PDB entry 5OPT | electron microscopy, 4.00 A resolution | chains Z and E of the 35 polymer chains in the assembly

== Chain Z ==
Molecule: 40S ribosomal protein S8
From: Trypanosoma cruzi (strain CL Brener)
Reference sequence: Q4DU83 (Q4DU83_TRYCC); residue numbers follow UniProt; this construct covers 1-221
Amino-acid sequence (221 residues; numbered 1 to 221; the number before each row is that of its first residue):
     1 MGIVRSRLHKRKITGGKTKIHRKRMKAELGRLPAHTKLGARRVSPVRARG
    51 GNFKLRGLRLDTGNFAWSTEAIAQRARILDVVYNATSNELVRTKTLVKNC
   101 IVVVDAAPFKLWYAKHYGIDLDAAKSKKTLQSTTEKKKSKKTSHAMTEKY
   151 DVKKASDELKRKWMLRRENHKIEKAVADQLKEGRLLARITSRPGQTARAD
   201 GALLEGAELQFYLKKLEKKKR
Not modelled in the structure: 1, 117-156, 217-221

== Chain E ==
Molecule: 18S rRNA
From: Trypanosoma cruzi
Sequence (2319 nucleotides; each row starts with the number of its first residue; numbering starts at 0):
     0 UGAUCUGGUUGAUUCUGCCAGUAGUCAUAUGCUUGUUUCAAGGACUUAGC
    50 CAUGCAUGCCUCAGAAUCACUGCAUUGCAGGAAUCUGCGCAUGGCUCAUU
   100 ACAUCAGACGUAAUCUGCCGCAAAAAUCUUGCGGUCUCCGCAACAUUGGA
   150 UAACUUGGCGAAACGCCAAGCUAAUACAUGAACCAACCGGAUGUUCUCUG
   200 UUCCGGCGGCAGGGCAACCUGCUGCCAUGGGACGUCCAGCGAAUGAAUGA
   250 AAGUAAAACCAAUGCCUUCACCGGCAGUAACACUCAGAAGUGUUGAUUCA
   300 AUUCAUUCCGUGCGAAAGCCGGGUUUUUUUAUCCGGCGUCUUUUGACGAA
   350 CAACUGCCCUAUCAGCCAGCGAUGGCCGUGUAGUGGACUGCCAUGGCGUU
   400 GACGGGAGCGGGGGAUUAGGGUUCGAUUCCGGAGAGGGAGCCUGAGAAAU
   450 AGCUACCACUUCUACGGAGGGCAGCAGGCGCGCAAAUUGCCCAAUGUCAA
   500 AAAAAAAAGAUGAGGCAGCGAAAAGAAAUAGAGCCGACAGUGCUUUUGCA
   550 UUGUCGUUUUCAAUGGGGGAUAUUUAAACCCAUCCAAAAUCGAGUAACAA
   600 UUGGAGGACAAGUCUGGUGCCAGCACCCGCGGUAAUUCCAGCUCCAAAAG
   650 CGUAUAUUAAUGCUGUUGCUGUUAAAGGGUUCGUAGUUGAAUUGAGGGCC
   700 UCUAAGGCGCAAUGGUUUAGUCCCAUCCACUUCGGAUUGGUGACCCAUGC
   750 CCUUGUGGUCCGUGAACAGACAUUCAGAAACAAAAAACACGGGAGUGGUA
   800 CCUUUCCUGAUUAUCGCAUGUCAUGCAUGCCAGAGGGCGCCCGUGAUUUU
   850 UUACUGUGACUAAAAAAGUGUGACCAAAGCAGUCAUUCGACUUGAAUUAG
   900 AAAGCAUGGGAUAACAAAGGAGCAGCCUCUGGGCCACCGUUUCGGCUUUU
   950 GUUGGUUUUAAAAGUCCAUUGGAGAUUAUGGGGCAGUGUGACAAGCGGCU
  1000 GGGUGGUUAUUCCACACACACACACACACGCUCCUUUUUUUUGGACGUGU
  1050 UUUGUGUGUGUAUGUGGCACUCGUCGCCUUUGUGGGAAAUCCGUGUGGCA
  1100 CUGUGUUUGAUGUUGUUGGCAGAGACUUCGGUCUUUUGCCUUCGCAUAUU
  1150 UCACACAUGUGUCAUGCCUUCCCUCAACUCACGGCAUCCAGGAAUGAAGG
  1200 AGGGUAGUUCGGGGGAGAACGUACUGGUGCGUCAGAGGUGAAAUUCUUAG
  1250 ACCGCACCAAGACGAACUACAGCGAAGGCAUUCUUCAAGGAUACCUUCCU
  1300 CAAUCAAGAACCAAAGUGUGGGGAUCGAAGAUGAUUAGAGACCAUUGUAG
  1350 UCCACACUGCAAACGAUGACACCCAUGAAUUGGGGAGUUUUUGGUCGUAG
  1400 GCGUGGUCGGGCUUGAUUAUUAUUUUUCAUCCCGUUCCUCGUCUCGCCAA
  1450 UGAAUAUUAAAUUUACGUGCAUAUUCUUUUUGGUCUUCGUUUUUUUACGG
  1500 CGAGGGCCUUUAACGGGAAUAUCCUCAGCACGUUAUCUGACUUCUUCACG
  1550 CGAAAGCUUUGAGGUUACAGUCUCAGGGGGGAGUACGUUCGCAAGAGUGA
  1600 AACUUAAAGAAAUUGACGGAAUGGCACCACAAGACGUGGAGCGUGCGGUU
  1650 UAAUUUGACUCAACACGGGGAACUUUACCAGAUCCGGACAGGGUGAGGAU
  1700 UGACAGAUUGAGUGUUCUUUCUCGAUCCCCUGAAUGGUGGUGCAUGGCCG
  1750 CUUUUGGUCGGUGGAGUGAUUUGUUUGGUUGAUUCCGUCAACGGACGAGA
  1800 UCCAAGCUGCCCAGUAGGAUUCAGAAUUGCCCAUAGGAUAGCAAUCCCUU
  1850 CCGCGGGUUUUACCCAAGGGGGGGCGGUAUUCGCUUGUAUCCUUCUCUGC
  1900 GGGAUUCCUUGUUUUGCGCAAGGUGAGAUUUUGGGCAACAGCAGGUCUGU
  1950 GAUGCUCCUCAAUGUUCUGGGCGACACGCGCACUACAAUGUCAGUGAGAA
  2000 CAAGAAAAACGACUCUUGUCGGACCUACUUGAUCAAAAGAGUGGGAAAAC
  2050 CCCGGAAUCACGUAGACCCACUUGGGACCGAGUAUUGCAAUUAUUGGUCG
  2100 CGCAACGAGGAAUGUCUCGUAGGCGCAGCUCAUCAAACUGUGCCGAUUAC
  2150 GUCCCUGCCAUUUGUACACACCGCCCGUCGUUGUUUCCGAUGAUGGUGCA
  2200 AUACAGGUGAUCGGACAGUCGAGUGCUUCACUUGACCGAAAGUUCACCGA
  2250 UAUUUCUUCAAUAGAGGAAGCAAAAGUCGUAACAAGGUAGCUGUAGGUGA
  2300 ACCUGCAGCUGGAUCAUUU
Not modelled in the structure: 0, 767, 1000-1071, 1090-1164, 1386-1522, 1834-1844
Sequence notes: conflict C143 (A144 in 320364483), C805 (U806 in 320364483); insertion (2316-2318)

== Interface between chain Z and chain E ==
Contacting residue pairs (166):
  Gly-2(Z) / G439(E)  hydrogen bond to the phosphate
  Gly-2(Z) / C440(E)  hydrogen bond to the phosphate
  Gly-2(Z) / A447(E)  base contact
  Gly-2(Z) / C2247(E)  sugar contact
  Ile-3(Z) / C2246(E)  sugar contact
  Val-4(Z) / A386(E)  sugar contact
  Arg-5(Z) / G379(E)  base contact
  Arg-5(Z) / U380(E)  hydrogen bond to the sugar
  Arg-5(Z) / G382(E)  hydrogen bond to the base
  Arg-5(Z) / G384(E)  hydrogen bond to the base
  Arg-5(Z) / A386(E)  sugar contact
  Ser-6(Z) / A386(E)  sugar contact
  Arg-7(Z) / A351(E)  salt bridge to the phosphate
  Arg-7(Z) / G384(E)  hydrogen bond to the base
  Arg-7(Z) / A386(E)  salt bridge to the phosphate
  His-9(Z) / A386(E)  phosphate contact
  His-9(Z) / C387(E)  salt bridge to the phosphate
  Lys-10(Z) / G370(E)  hydrogen bond to the phosphate
  Lys-10(Z) / A371(E)  salt bridge to the phosphate
  Lys-10(Z) / G385(E)  sugar contact
  Lys-10(Z) / A386(E)  phosphate contact
  Lys-10(Z) / C387(E)  salt bridge to the phosphate
  Arg-11(Z) / C366(E)  hydrogen bond to the phosphate
  Arg-11(Z) / A367(E)  salt bridge to the phosphate
  Arg-11(Z) / A371(E)  hydrogen bond to the phosphate
  Arg-11(Z) / U372(E)  phosphate contact
  Lys-12(Z) / C101(E)  salt bridge to the phosphate
  Lys-12(Z) / U372(E)  phosphate contact
  Lys-12(Z) / C402(E)  salt bridge to the phosphate
  Ile-13(Z) / G395(E)  hydrogen bond to the base
  Ile-13(Z) / C396(E)  sugar contact
  Thr-14(Z) / C365(E)  base contact
  Thr-14(Z) / G395(E)  base contact
  Thr-14(Z) / C396(E)  sugar contact
  Thr-14(Z) / A401(E)  phosphate contact
  Thr-14(Z) / C402(E)  hydrogen bond to the phosphate
  Gly-15(Z) / C365(E)  sugar contact
  Gly-15(Z) / C366(E)  sugar contact
  Gly-15(Z) / G395(E)  base contact
  Gly-16(Z) / C402(E)  phosphate contact
  Lys-17(Z) / G403(E)  phosphate contact
  Lys-19(Z) / U99(E)  phosphate contact
  Lys-19(Z) / A100(E)  phosphate contact
  Lys-19(Z) / G404(E)  salt bridge to the phosphate
  Ile-20(Z) / U98(E)  sugar contact
  Ile-20(Z) / U99(E)  sugar contact
  His-21(Z) / U98(E)  base contact
  His-21(Z) / A102(E)  hydrogen bond to the sugar
  His-21(Z) / U103(E)  sugar contact
  His-21(Z) / A432(E)  hydrogen bond to the sugar
  Arg-22(Z) / A432(E)  sugar contact
  Lys-23(Z) / G433(E)  hydrogen bond to the phosphate
  Lys-23(Z) / A434(E)  phosphate contact
  Lys-23(Z) / G437(E)  salt bridge to the phosphate
  Lys-23(Z) / A438(E)  salt bridge to the phosphate
  Arg-24(Z) / A438(E)  phosphate contact
  Arg-24(Z) / G439(E)  salt bridge to the phosphate
  Arg-24(Z) / A447(E)  base contact
  Met-25(Z) / A349(E)  phosphate contact
  Met-25(Z) / C350(E)  phosphate contact
  Met-25(Z) / A432(E)  phosphate contact
  Met-25(Z) / A447(E)  base contact
  Lys-26(Z) / C441(E)  salt bridge to the phosphate
  Lys-26(Z) / U442(E)  hydrogen bond to the base
  Lys-26(Z) / G443(E)  hydrogen bond to the base
  Lys-26(Z) / A447(E)  base contact
  Ala-27(Z) / A349(E)  sugar contact
  Ala-27(Z) / A381(E)  hydrogen bond to the base
  Glu-28(Z) / C350(E)  phosphate contact
  Leu-29(Z) / U380(E)  sugar contact
  Leu-29(Z) / A447(E)  base contact
  Gly-30(Z) / G379(E)  sugar contact
  Arg-31(Z) / G379(E)  sugar contact
  Arg-31(Z) / U380(E)  salt bridge to the phosphate
  Arg-31(Z) / A381(E)  salt bridge to the phosphate
  Leu-32(Z) / C2246(E)  sugar contact
  Pro-33(Z) / U378(E)  sugar contact
  Pro-33(Z) / G379(E)  sugar contact
  Ala-34(Z) / G379(E)  hydrogen bond to the phosphate
  Arg-41(Z) / C308(E)  salt bridge to the phosphate
  Arg-41(Z) / G309(E)  salt bridge to the phosphate
  Arg-41(Z) / U310(E)  hydrogen bond to the base
  Arg-42(Z) / U2210(E)  salt bridge to the phosphate
  Arg-42(Z) / C2211(E)  salt bridge to the phosphate
  Ser-44(Z) / A2209(E)  hydrogen bond to the phosphate
  Pro-45(Z) / U310(E)  sugar contact
  Arg-47(Z) / U442(E)  phosphate contact
  Arg-47(Z) / G443(E)  salt bridge to the phosphate
  Arg-47(Z) / A444(E)  salt bridge to the phosphate
  Arg-47(Z) / G445(E)  salt bridge to the phosphate
  Ala-48(Z) / A381(E)  phosphate contact
  Arg-49(Z) / C114(E)  sugar contact
  Arg-49(Z) / A348(E)  hydrogen bond to the sugar
  Arg-49(Z) / A349(E)  sugar contact
  Arg-49(Z) / A381(E)  hydrogen bond to the phosphate
  Arg-49(Z) / A444(E)  phosphate contact
  Arg-49(Z) / G445(E)  phosphate contact
  Gly-50(Z) / C114(E)  phosphate contact
  Gly-50(Z) / U115(E)  phosphate contact
  Gly-51(Z) / A444(E)  sugar contact
  Asn-52(Z) / U115(E)  phosphate contact
  Phe-53(Z) / U310(E)  sugar contact
  Lys-54(Z) / U380(E)  salt bridge to the phosphate
  Lys-54(Z) / A381(E)  salt bridge to the phosphate
  Lys-54(Z) / G382(E)  salt bridge to the phosphate
  Leu-55(Z) / C308(E)  phosphate contact
  Leu-55(Z) / U310(E)  base contact
  Arg-56(Z) / G379(E)  salt bridge to the phosphate
  Arg-56(Z) / U380(E)  salt bridge to the phosphate
  Leu-58(Z) / A2209(E)  phosphate contact
  Leu-58(Z) / U2210(E)  phosphate contact
  Arg-59(Z) / U2210(E)  salt bridge to the phosphate
  Asn-64(Z) / U305(E)  hydrogen bond to the sugar
  Asn-64(Z) / U306(E)  hydrogen bond to the sugar
  Ala-66(Z) / G244(E)  sugar contact
  Ala-71(Z) / G244(E)  hydrogen bond to the base
  Ala-71(Z) / A245(E)  sugar contact
  Ala-71(Z) / A304(E)  sugar contact
  Ile-72(Z) / A304(E)  sugar contact
  Ala-73(Z) / A304(E)  hydrogen bond to the sugar
  Ala-73(Z) / U305(E)  sugar contact
  Gln-74(Z) / U305(E)  sugar contact
  Arg-75(Z) / U305(E)  sugar contact
  Arg-75(Z) / U306(E)  hydrogen bond to the sugar
  Ala-85(Z) / C376(E)  sugar contact
  Thr-86(Z) / C376(E)  hydrogen bond to the base
  Thr-86(Z) / G377(E)  sugar contact
  Thr-86(Z) / G389(E)  hydrogen bond to the sugar
  Ser-87(Z) / G389(E)  hydrogen bond to the sugar
  Val-97(Z) / G377(E)  phosphate contact
  Val-97(Z) / U378(E)  sugar contact
  Lys-98(Z) / G377(E)  sugar contact
  Lys-98(Z) / U378(E)  hydrogen bond to the phosphate
  Asn-99(Z) / C376(E)  hydrogen bond to the phosphate
  Asn-99(Z) / G377(E)  phosphate contact
  Lys-115(Z) / A190(E)  hydrogen bond to the phosphate
  Lys-115(Z) / U191(E)  salt bridge to the phosphate
  Asp-157(Z) / C224(E)  sugar contact
  Asp-157(Z) / C225(E)  sugar contact
  Glu-158(Z) / G192(E)  base contact
  Glu-158(Z) / U194(E)  base contact
  Glu-158(Z) / C195(E)  base contact
  Leu-159(Z) / U191(E)  phosphate contact
  Leu-159(Z) / G192(E)  phosphate contact
  Lys-160(Z) / C206(E)  sugar contact
  Arg-161(Z) / C225(E)  hydrogen bond to the phosphate
  Arg-161(Z) / A226(E)  salt bridge to the phosphate
  Arg-161(Z) / G228(E)  base contact
  Lys-162(Z) / U191(E)  salt bridge to the phosphate
  Met-164(Z) / G205(E)  sugar contact
  Arg-166(Z) / A190(E)  salt bridge to the phosphate
  Arg-166(Z) / U191(E)  salt bridge to the phosphate
  Thr-190(Z) / U243(E)  hydrogen bond to the phosphate
  Ser-191(Z) / A242(E)  sugar contact
  Ser-191(Z) / U243(E)  sugar contact
  Arg-192(Z) / U378(E)  salt bridge to the phosphate
  Arg-192(Z) / G379(E)  hydrogen bond to the base
  Arg-192(Z) / U380(E)  hydrogen bond to the base
  Gly-194(Z) / G379(E)  phosphate contact
  Gln-195(Z) / G379(E)  hydrogen bond to the phosphate
  Gln-195(Z) / U380(E)  hydrogen bond to the phosphate
  Arg-198(Z) / A241(E)  hydrogen bond to the base
  Arg-198(Z) / A242(E)  hydrogen bond to the sugar
  Arg-198(Z) / C307(E)  sugar contact
  Asp-200(Z) / A242(E)  hydrogen bond to the sugar
  Asp-200(Z) / U243(E)  sugar contact
Other interface residues (no listed pair), chain Z (83 interface residues in all): Val-43, Trp-67, Ser-68, Leu-165, Pro-193, Gly-201, Ala-202
Other interface residues (no listed pair), chain E (86 interface residues in all): U227, C303, U383, U388, G431, A446, G2208, A2245, G2248

== Overview ==
The interface between chain Z and chain E involves 83 residues on one side and 86 on the other; the contacts
include 42 hydrogen bonds and 34 salt bridges. Among the polar pairs are Arg-5(Z)/G382(E), Arg-5(Z)/G384(E)
and Arg-7(Z)/G384(E).
Here chain Z is 40S ribosomal protein S8 (Trypanosoma cruzi (strain CL Brener)) and chain E is 18S rRNA
(Trypanosoma cruzi). Entry 5OPT (Structure of KSRP in context of Trypanosoma cruzi 40S) was determined by
electron microscopy, deposited together with 5OSG.
